PDB entry 4Y5R | X-ray diffraction, 2.80 A resolution | chains B and D of the 6 polymer chains in the assembly

Chain B:
Molecule: Methylamine utilization protein MauG
From: Paracoccus denitrificans (strain Pd 1222)
Notes: EC 1.-.-.-
UniProtKB: Q51658 (MAUG_PARDP); residues 6-360 here correspond to UniProt positions 26-380 (UniProt number = residue number + 20)
Amino-acid sequence (355 residues; numbered 6 to 360; the number before each row is that of its first residue):
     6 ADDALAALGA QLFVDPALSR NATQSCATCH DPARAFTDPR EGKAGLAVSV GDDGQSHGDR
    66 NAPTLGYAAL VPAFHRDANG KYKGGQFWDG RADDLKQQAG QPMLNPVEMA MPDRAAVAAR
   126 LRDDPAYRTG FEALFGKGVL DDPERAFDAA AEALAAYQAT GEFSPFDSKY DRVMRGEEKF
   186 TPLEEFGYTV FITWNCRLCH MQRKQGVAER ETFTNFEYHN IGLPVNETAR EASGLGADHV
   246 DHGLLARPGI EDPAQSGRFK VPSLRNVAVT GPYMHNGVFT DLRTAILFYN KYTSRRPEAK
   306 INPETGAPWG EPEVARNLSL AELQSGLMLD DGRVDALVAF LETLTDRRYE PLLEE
Construct notes: engineered mutation Ala67 (Thr87 in Q51658)
Covalent attachments: heme c (HEC) linked to Cys31
Bound ions: heme c Fe site 1 near His35 (its only coordinating residue here); Ca2+: Asn66, Thr275, Pro277; heme c Fe site 2: His205, Tyr294
Small-molecule neighbours:
  - heme c (HEC), molecule 1: Phe18, Gln29, Ser30, Cys34, His35, Arg45, Ser54, Val55, Gly56, Arg65, Asn66, Ala67, Pro68, Thr69, Leu70, Gln91, Phe92, Trp93, Arg96, Leu100, Gln103, Pro107, Glu113, Met114, Leu159, Gln163, Lys265
  - heme c (HEC), molecule 2: Trp93, Asn200, Cys201, Cys204, His205, His224, Ile226, Leu228, Phe264, Lys265, Val266, Pro267, Leu269, Val272, Tyr278, Met279, His280, Leu287, Ala290, Ile291, Tyr294, Ser324, Glu327, Leu328, Leu334, Leu342, Leu346
Swiss-Prot annotation at these positions:
  - binding site (heme c): Cys31, Cys34, His35, Cys201, Cys204, His205, His280
What the authors report for this chain:
  - mutagenesis - T67A: decreased expression
  - mutagenesis - T67A: unchanged catalytic activity on preMADH
  - mutagenesis - T67A: unchanged catalytic activity on quinol MADH

Chain D:
Molecule: Methylamine dehydrogenase heavy chain
From: Paracoccus denitrificans (strain Pd 1222)
Notes: EC 1.4.9.1
UniProtKB: A1BB97 (A1BB97_PARDP); residues 11-386 here correspond to UniProt positions 42-417 (UniProt number = residue number + 31)
Amino-acid sequence (376 residues; numbered 11 to 386; the number before each row is that of its first residue):
    11 QETQGQAAAR AAAADLAAGQ DDEPRILEAP APDARRVYVN DPAHFAAVTQ QFVIDGEAGR
    71 VIGMIDGGFL PNPVVADDGS FIAHASTVFS RIARGERTDY VEVFDPVTLL PTADIELPDA
   131 PRFLVGTYPW MTSLTPDGKT LLFYQFSPAP AVGVVDLEGK AFKRMLDVPD CYHIFPTAPD
   191 TFFMHCRDGS LAKVAFGTEG TPEITHTEVF HPEDEFLINH PAYSQKAGRL VWPTYTGKIH
   251 QIDLSSGDAK FLPAVEALTE AERADGWRPG GWQQVAYHRA LDRIYLLVDQ RDEWRHKTAS
   311 RFVVVLDAKT GERLAKFEMG HEIDSINVSQ DEKPLLYALS TGDKTLYIHD AESGEELRSV
   371 NQLGHGPQVI TTADMG
Disulfides: Cys181-Cys196

How chain B and chain D interact:
Residue-residue contacts - 11 pairs, chain B then chain D:
  Asn84(B) with Glu33(D), hydrogen bond
  Arg208(B) with Gly29(D), hydrogen bond (side chain-backbone); Gln30(D), hydrogen bond (side chain-backbone); Asp31(D)
  Lys209(B) with Asp31(D), hydrogen bond (backbone-side chain); Asp32(D); Glu33(D); Pro34(D)
  Gln210(B) with Asp31(D), hydrogen bond (backbone-side chain); Asp32(D); Pro34(D)
Also at the interface, not in a pair above, chain B (5 interface residues in all): Lys86

In short:
The interface between chain B and chain D involves 5 residues on one side and 6 on the other; the contacts
include 5 hydrogen bonds. Among the polar pairs are Asn84(B)-Glu33(D), Arg208(B)-Gly29(D) and
Arg208(B)-Gln30(D). From the paper: T67A of chain B reduces expression; T67A of chain B leaves catalytic
activity on preMADH unchanged.
Here chain B is Methylamine utilization protein MauG and chain D is Methylamine dehydrogenase heavy chain,
both from Paracoccus denitrificans (strain Pd 1222). Entry 4Y5R (Crystal Structure of a T67A
MauG/pre-Methylamine Dehydrogenase Complex) was determined by X-ray diffraction.
